6EW0 - chains L and D of the 12 polymer chains in the assembly; structure by electron microscopy, 3.80 A resolution.

== Chain L ==
Protein: Tubulin alpha-1B chain
From: Sus scrofa
UniProtKB: Q2XVP4 (TBA1B_PIG); numbering as in UniProt (aligned over 1-451)
Amino-acid sequence (451 residues; row label = number of the first residue in the row):
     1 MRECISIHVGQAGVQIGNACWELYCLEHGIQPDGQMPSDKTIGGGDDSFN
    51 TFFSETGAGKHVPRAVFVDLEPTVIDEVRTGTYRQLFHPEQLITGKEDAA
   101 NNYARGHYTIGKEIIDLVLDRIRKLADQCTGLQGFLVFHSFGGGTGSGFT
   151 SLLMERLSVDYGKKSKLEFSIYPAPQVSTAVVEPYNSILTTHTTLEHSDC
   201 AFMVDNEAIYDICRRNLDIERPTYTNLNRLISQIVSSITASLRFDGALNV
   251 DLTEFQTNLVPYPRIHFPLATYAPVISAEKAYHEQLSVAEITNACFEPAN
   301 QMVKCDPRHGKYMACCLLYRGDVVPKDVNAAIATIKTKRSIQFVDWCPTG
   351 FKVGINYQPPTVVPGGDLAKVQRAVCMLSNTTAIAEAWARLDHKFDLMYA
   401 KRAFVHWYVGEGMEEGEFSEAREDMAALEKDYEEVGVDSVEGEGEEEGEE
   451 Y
Disordered / not traced: 38-46, 442-451
UniProt features mapped onto this chain:
  - motif: Met1 to Cys4 (MREC motif)
  - active site: Glu254
  - binding site (GTP): Gly10, Gln11, Ala12, Gln15, Glu71, Ala99, Ser140, Gly143, Gly144, Thr145, Gly146, Thr179, Glu183, Asn206, Tyr224, Asn228, Leu252
  - binding site (Mg(2+)): Glu71
  - site: Tyr451 (Involved in polymerization)
  - modified residue: Lys40 (N6,N6,N6-trimethyllysine), Ser48 (Phosphoserine), Ser232 (Phosphoserine), Tyr282 (3'-nitrotyrosine), Arg339 (Omega-N-methylarginine), Ser439 (Phosphoserine), Glu443 (5-glutamyl polyglutamate), Glu445 (5-glutamyl polyglutamate), Tyr451 (3'-nitrotyrosine)
  - cross-link (Glycyl lysine isopeptide (Lys-Gly)): Lys326 (interchain with G-Cter in ubiquitin), Lys370 (interchain with G-Cter in ubiquitin)
Metal / ion sites: Mg2+: Glu71 (together with GTP)
Residues lining bound ligands: GTP (guanosine-5'-triphosphate): Gly10, Gln11, Ala12, Gln15, Ile16, Asp69, Glu71, Asp98, Ala99, Ala100, Asn101, Ser140, Gly142, Gly143, Gly144, Thr145, Gly146, Ile171, Thr179, Glu183, Asn206, Tyr224, Asn228, Ile231

== Chain D ==
Protein: Tubulin beta chain
From: Sus scrofa
UniProtKB: P02554 (TBB_PIG); residue numbers follow UniProt; this construct covers 1-445
Amino-acid sequence (445 residues; each row starts with the number of its first residue):
     1 MREIVHIQAGQCGNQIGAKFWEVISDEHGIDPTGSYHGDSDLQLERINVY
    51 YNEAAGNKYVPRAILVDLEPGTMDSVRSGPFGQIFRPDNFVFGQSGAGNN
   101 WAKGHYTEGAELVDSVLDVVRKESESCDCLQGFQLTHSLGGGTGSGMGTL
   151 LISKIREEYPDRIMNTFSVVPSPKVSDTVVEPYNATLSVHQLVENTDETY
   201 CIDNEALYDICFRTLKLTTPTYGDLNHLVSATMSGVTTCLRFPGQLNADL
   251 RKLAVNMVPFPRLHFFMPGFAPLTSRGSQQYRALTVPELTQQMFDAKNMM
   301 AACDPRHGRYLTVAAVFRGRMSMKEVDEQMLNVQNKNSSYFVEWIPNNVK
   351 TAVCDIPPRGLKMSATFIGNSTAIQELFKRISEQFTAMFRRKAFLHWYTG
   401 EGMDEMEFTEAESNMNDLVSEYQQYQDATADEQGEFEEEGEEDEA
Disordered / not traced: 430-445
UniProt features mapped onto this chain:
  - motif: Met1 to Ile4 (MREI motif)
  - binding site (GTP): Gln11, Glu69, Ser138, Gly142, Thr143, Gly144, Asn204, Asn226
  - binding site (Mg(2+)): Glu69
  - modified residue: Ser40 (Phosphoserine), Lys58 (N6-acetyllysine), Ser172 (Phosphoserine), Thr285 (Phosphothreonine), Thr290 (Phosphothreonine), Arg318 (Omega-N-methylarginine), Glu438 (5-glutamyl polyglutamate)
  - cross-link (Glycyl lysine isopeptide (Lys-Gly)): Lys58 (interchain with G-Cter in ubiquitin), Lys324 (interchain with G-Cter in ubiquitin)
  - natural variant: His37 (H37V: In 2nd form), Asn48 (N48S: In 2nd form), Ala55 to Asn57 (sequence variant, change not given here; In 2nd form), Ser275 (S275A: In 2nd form)
Residues lining bound ligands:
  - GDP (guanosine-5'-diphosphate): Gly10, Gln11, Cys12, Gln15, Ala97, Ser138, Gly141, Gly142, Thr143, Gly144, Val169, Asp177, Asn204, Tyr222, Asn226
  - GTP (guanosine-5'-triphosphate): Gln245, Leu246, Lys252
  - taxol (TA1): Glu22, Val23, Asp26, Glu27, Leu215, Leu217, Asp224, His227, Leu228, Ala231, Ser234, Phe270, Pro272, Leu273, Thr274, Ser275, Arg276, Gln279, Arg318, Pro358, Arg359, Gly360, Leu361

== Chain L / chain D interface ==
Pairs across the interface (61; chain L residue first):
  Gln11(L) - Gly244(D)
  Gln11(L) - Gln245(D)  hydrogen bond (side chain-backbone)
  Gln11(L) - Leu246(D)
  Gln11(L) - Asn247(D)
  Gln15(L) - Gln245(D)  hydrogen bond (side chain-backbone)
  Pro72(L) - Arg2(D)
  Pro72(L) - Arg46(D)  hydrogen bond (backbone-side chain)
  Thr73(L) - Arg2(D)
  Thr73(L) - Asn247(D)  hydrogen bond
  Asp76(L) - Arg46(D)  salt bridge
  Glu77(L) - Glu45(D)
  Glu77(L) - Pro243(D)
  Lys96(L) - Cys129(D)
  Glu97(L) - Cys129(D)
  Glu97(L) - Leu130(D)
  Asp98(L) - Asp249(D)
  Asp98(L) - Lys252(D)
  Ala100(L) - Arg251(D)
  Ala100(L) - Lys252(D)
  Asn101(L) - Lys252(D)
  Asn101(L) - Asn256(D)  hydrogen bond
  Arg105(L) - Arg251(D)
  Gln176(L) - Leu331(D)
  Gln176(L) - Asn347(D)  hydrogen bond (backbone-side chain)
  Val177(L) - Asp327(D)
  Ser178(L) - Asn347(D)  hydrogen bond
  Ser178(L) - Val349(D)
  Thr179(L) - Val349(D)
  Thr179(L) - Lys350(D)
  Val181(L) - Asn256(D)
  Val181(L) - Ile345(D)  hydrophobic
  Val182(L) - Asn256(D)
  Tyr210(L) - Met323(D)
  Tyr210(L) - Lys324(D)
  Arg214(L) - Lys324(D)
  Arg221(L) - Ser322(D)
  Arg221(L) - Glu325(D)  salt bridge
  Pro222(L) - Ser322(D)
  Pro222(L) - Met323(D)  hydrogen bond (backbone-backbone)
  Pro222(L) - Lys324(D)
  Thr223(L) - Gln245(D)
  Thr223(L) - Met321(D)
  Thr223(L) - Ser322(D)
  Tyr224(L) - Gln245(D)
  Tyr224(L) - Met323(D)
  Lys394(L) - Pro346(D)
  Met398(L) - Trp344(D)
  Met398(L) - Ile345(D)  hydrophobic
  Met398(L) - Pro346(D)
  Lys401(L) - Phe260(D)
  Lys401(L) - Trp344(D)
  Ala403(L) - Pro259(D)
  Ala403(L) - Trp344(D)  hydrophobic
  Phe404(L) - Val255(D)
  Phe404(L) - Val258(D)
  Phe404(L) - Pro259(D)  hydrogen bond (backbone-backbone)
  His406(L) - Pro259(D)
  His406(L) - Phe260(D)
  His406(L) - Pro261(D)
  Trp407(L) - Ala254(D)
  Trp407(L) - Val258(D)  hydrogen bond (side chain-backbone)
Other interface residues (no listed pair), chain L (37 interface residues in all): Glu71, Pro175, Ala180, Glu220, Leu397, Arg402
Other interface residues (no listed pair), chain D (36 interface residues in all): Gln131, Asn348, Thr351

== Overview ==
Chain L and chain D form an interface of 37 and 36 residues respectively, with 10 hydrogen bonds and 2 salt
bridges. Polar pairs include Asp76(L)-Arg46(D), Arg221(L)-Glu325(D) and Gln11(L)-Gln245(D). GTP is bound
between chain L and chain D. Bound to chain D: taxol and GDP.
Here chain L is Tubulin alpha-1B chain and chain D is Tubulin beta chain, both from Sus scrofa. Entry 6EW0
(Cryo-EM structure of GDP-microtubule co-polymerised with doublecortin and supplemented with Taxol) was
determined by electron microscopy (same publication as 6EVX, 6EVW, 6EVY and 6EVZ).
